3J7W - chains F and G of the 7 polymer chains in the assembly; structure by electron microscopy, 3.50 A resolution.

[Chain F (and G)]
Protein: Major capsid protein 10A
From: Enterobacteria phage T7
Notes: chain G of this document is another copy of the same molecule, construct and numbering; everything in this record applies to it too
UniProtKB: P19726 (VC10A_BPT7); numbering as in UniProt (aligned over 1-345)
Chain sequence (345 residues; each row starts with the number of its first residue):
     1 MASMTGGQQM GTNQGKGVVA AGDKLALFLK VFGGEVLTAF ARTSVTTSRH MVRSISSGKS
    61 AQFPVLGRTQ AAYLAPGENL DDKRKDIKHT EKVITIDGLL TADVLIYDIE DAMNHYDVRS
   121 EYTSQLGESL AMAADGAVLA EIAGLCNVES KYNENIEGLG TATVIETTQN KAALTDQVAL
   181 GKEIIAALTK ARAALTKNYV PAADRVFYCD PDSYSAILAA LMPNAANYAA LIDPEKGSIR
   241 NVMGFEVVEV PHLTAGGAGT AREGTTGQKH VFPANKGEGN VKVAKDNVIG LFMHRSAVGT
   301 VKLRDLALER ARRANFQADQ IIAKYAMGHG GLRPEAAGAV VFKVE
Not modelled in the structure: 1, 345

[How chain F and chain G interact]
Contacting residue pairs (26; chain F residue first):
  M4(F) - D81(G)
  M4(F) - R84(G)  hydrogen bond
  G6(F) - D86(G)
  Q8(F) - I87(G)  hydrogen bond (side chain-backbone)
  M10(F) - H89(G)
  T12(F) - H89(G)
  N13(F) - H89(G)
  N13(F) - T90(G)  hydrogen bond (backbone-side chain)
  N13(F) - E91(G)  hydrogen bond
  Q14(F) - K88(G)
  Q14(F) - H89(G)
  G15(F) - T90(G)  hydrogen bond (backbone-side chain)
  G15(F) - I156(G)
  K16(F) - K151(G)
  K16(F) - N153(G)  hydrogen bond
  K16(F) - I156(G)
  K16(F) - E157(G)  salt bridge
  L27(F) - E91(G)
  I109(F) - L99(G)  hydrophobic
  A112(F) - S57(G)
  A112(F) - R304(G)  hydrogen bond (backbone-side chain)
  M113(F) - S57(G)
  A314(F) - A311(G)  hydrophobic
  N315(F) - R313(G)
  Q317(F) - I322(G)
  Q317(F) - K324(G)
Interface residues without a listed pair, chain F (20 interface residues in all): T5, Q9, F28, L29
Interface residues without a listed pair, chain G (28 interface residues in all): G58, K59, Q62, E154, N155, L303, E309, Q320, A326
From the paper, about this interface:
  - interface residues, chain F: G11(F), Q14(F), G15(F), K16(F)
  - interface residues, chain G: K151(G), Y152(G), N153(G), I156(G)

[Overview]
20 residues of chain F face 28 of chain G across their interface; the contacts include 7 hydrogen bonds and 1
salt bridge. Polar contacts include K16(F)-E157(G), M4(F)-R84(G) and Q8(F)-I87(G). The paper reports interface
residues G11(F), Q14(F) and K151(G) among others.
Both chains are Major capsid protein 10A (Enterobacteria phage T7). Entry 3J7W (Capsid Expansion Mechanism Of
Bacteriophage T7 Revealed By Multi-State Atomic Models Derived From Cryo-EM Reconstructions) was determined by
electron microscopy, deposited together with 3J7V and 3J7X.
